Entry 9K20 (electron microscopy, 2.65 A resolution); this record covers chains C and E of the 5 polymer chains in the assembly.

== Chain C ==
Name: Guanine nucleotide-binding protein G(I)/G(S)/G(T) subunit beta-1
Organism: Homo sapiens
Reference sequence: P62873 (GBB1_HUMAN); residues 2-340 here = UniProt positions 2-340
Chain sequence (358 residues; row label = number of the first residue in the row; numbers below 1 keep their minus sign (Met-17 is residue -17)):
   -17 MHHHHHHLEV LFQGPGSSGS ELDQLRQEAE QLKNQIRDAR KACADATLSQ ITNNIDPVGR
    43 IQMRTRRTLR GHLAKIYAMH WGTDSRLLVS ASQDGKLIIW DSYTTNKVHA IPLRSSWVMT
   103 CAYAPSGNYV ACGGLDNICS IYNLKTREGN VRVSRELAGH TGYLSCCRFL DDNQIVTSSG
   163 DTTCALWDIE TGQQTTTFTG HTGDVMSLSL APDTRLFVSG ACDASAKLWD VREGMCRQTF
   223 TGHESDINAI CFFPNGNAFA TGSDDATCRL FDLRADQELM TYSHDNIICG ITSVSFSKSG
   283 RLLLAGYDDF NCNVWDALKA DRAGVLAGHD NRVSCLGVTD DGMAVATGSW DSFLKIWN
Unresolved in the structure: -17 to 9
Construct notes: initiating methionine (-17); expression tag (-16 to 1)
UniProt features mapped onto this chain:
  - modified residue: Ser2 (N-acetylserine), His266 (Phosphohistidine)
  - natural variant: Leu30 (L30F: In MRD42; uncertain significance), Arg52 (R52G: In MRD42), Gly64 (G64V: In MRD42), Asp76 (D76E: In MRD42; D76G: In MRD42), Gly77 (G77S: In MRD42), Lys78 (K78R: In MRD42), Ile80 (I80N: In MRD42; I80T: In MRD42), His91 (H91R: In MRD42; uncertain significance), Ala92 (A92T: In MRD42), Pro94 (P94S: In MRD42), Leu95 (L95P: In MRD42), Arg96 (R96L: In MRD42), 5 further natural variant entries in UniProt

== Chain E ==
Name: Single Fab chain (svFv16)
Organism: Mus musculus
Notes: antibody fragment or engineered binder
Chain sequence (289 residues; each row starts with the number of its first residue; note: 4 numbers in that range are skipped by the numbering (no residue carries them; nothing is unmodelled there); a row labelled like 120A-120P holds insertion residues (120A, then the next letters in order); numbers below 1 keep their minus sign (Met-19 is residue -19)):
   -19 MVSAIVLYVL LAAAAHSAFA DVQLVESGGG LVQPGGSRKL SCSASGFAFS SFGMHWVRQA
    41 PEKGLEWVAY ISSGSGTIYY ADTVKGRFTI SRDDPKNTLF LQMTSLRSED TAMYYCVRSI
   101 YYYGSSPFDF WGQGTTLTVS
120A-120P SGGGGSGGGGSGGGGS
   125 DIVMTQATSS VPVTPGESVS ISCRSSKSLL HSNGNTYLYW FLQRPGQSPQ LLIYRMSNLA
   185 SGVPDRFSGS GSGTAFTLTI SRLEAEDVGV YYCMQHLEYP LTFGAGTKLE LKGSLEVLFQ
   245 GPAAAHHHHH HHH
Unresolved in the structure: -19 to 1, 120A-120P, 197, 236-257
Cystine bridges: Cys22-Cys96, Cys147-Cys217

== Chain C / chain E interface ==
Pairs across the interface (11):
  Asp66(C) with Tyr103(E)
  Arg68(C) with Tyr103(E)
  Leu69(C) with Tyr103(E), hydrophobic
  Val90(C) with Tyr102(E), hydrophobic
  Arg129(C) with Val2(E); Arg98(E), hydrogen bond (backbone-side chain); Asp109(E), salt bridge
  Glu130(C) with Gly26(E); Phe27(E); Ala28(E), hydrogen bond (backbone-backbone)
  Gly131(C) with Phe32(E)
Also at the interface, not in a pair above, chain C (9 interface residues in all): Asp83, His91
Also at the interface, not in a pair above, chain E (12 interface residues in all): Ser31, Ile100, Ser185

== In short ==
Chain C and chain E form an interface of 9 and 12 residues respectively; the contacts include 2 hydrogen bonds
and 1 salt bridge. Polar contacts include Arg129(C)-Asp109(E), Arg129(C)-Arg98(E) and Glu130(C)-Ala28(E).
Chain C is Guanine nucleotide-binding protein G(I)/G(S)/G(T) subunit beta-1 (Homo sapiens) and chain E is
Single Fab chain (svFv16) (Mus musculus); the structure, Cryo-EM structure of ATP-bound P2Y purinoceptor
2-miniGo-scFv16 complex, was determined by electron microscopy together with 9K0K, 9K0X and 9K25 from the same
study.
